Entry 2DTM (X-ray diffraction, 2.25 A resolution); this record covers chains L and H.

Chain L:
Protein: Immunoglobulin 6D9
Source organism: Mus musculus
Notes: fragment: fab fragment
UniProtKB: A2NHM3 (A2NHM3_MOUSE); the construct lacks a stretch of the UniProt sequence, so the offset changes along the chain: 1-27 = UniProt 1-27; 28-214 = UniProt 33-219
Chain sequence (219 residues; numbered 1 to 214 plus 5 insertion-coded residues; the number before each row is that of its first residue; a row labelled like 27A-27E holds insertion residues (27A, then the next letters in order)):
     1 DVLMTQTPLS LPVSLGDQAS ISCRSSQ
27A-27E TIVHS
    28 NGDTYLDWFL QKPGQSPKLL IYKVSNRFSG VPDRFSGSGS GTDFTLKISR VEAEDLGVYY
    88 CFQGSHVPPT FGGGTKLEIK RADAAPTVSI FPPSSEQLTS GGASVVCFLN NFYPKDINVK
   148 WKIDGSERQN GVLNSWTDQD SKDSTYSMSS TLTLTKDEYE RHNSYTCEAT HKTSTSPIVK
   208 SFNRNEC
Disordered / not traced: 214
Disulfides: Cys23-Cys88, Cys134-Cys194

Chain H:
Protein: Immunoglobulin 6D9
Source organism: Mus musculus
Notes: fragment: fab fragment
UniProtKB: P18527 (HVM56_MOUSE); the construct lacks a stretch of the UniProt sequence, so the offset changes along the chain: 1-52 = UniProt 1-52; 56-82 = UniProt 56-82; 83-94 = UniProt 86-97
Chain sequence (224 residues; each row starts with the number of its first residue; note: 2 numbers in that range are skipped by the numbering (no residue carries them; nothing is unmodelled there); a row labelled like 82A-82C holds insertion residues (82A, then the next letters in order)):
     1 EVKLVESGGG LVKPGGSLKL SCAASGFTFS NYAMSWVRQT PEKRLEWVVS IS
   52A S
    53 GG
    56 SIYYLDSVKG RFTVSRDNAR NILYLQM
82A-82C TSL
    83 RSEDTAMYFC ARVSHYD
99A-99C GSR
  100C D
100I-100K WYF
   101 DVWGAGTSVT VSSAKTTPPS VYPLAPGSAA QTNSMVTLGC LVKGYFPEPV TVTWNSGSLS
   161 SGVHTFPAVL QSDLYTLSSS VTVPSSTWPS ETVTCNVAHP ASSTKVDKKI VPRDC
Disordered / not traced: 99A-99C, 128-132
Disulfides: Cys22-Cys92, Cys140-Cys195

Interface between chain L and chain H:
Residue-residue contacts (63; chain L residue first):
  Tyr32(L) with Asp100C(H)
  Asp34(L) with Tyr100J(H)
  Phe36(L) with Phe100K(H); Trp103(H)
  Gln38(L) with Gln39(H), hydrogen bond
  Ser43(L) with Phe91(H); Trp103(H); Gly104(H), hydrogen bond (side chain-backbone)
  Pro44(L) with Leu45(H), hydrophobic; Trp103(H)
  Leu46(L) with Tyr100J(H), hydrophobic; Phe100K(H)
  Tyr49(L) with Tyr100J(H), hydrophobic
  Phe55(L) with Tyr100J(H); Asp101(H)
  Tyr87(L) with Gln39(H), hydrogen bond; Lys43(H), hydrogen bond (side chain-backbone); Leu45(H), hydrophobic
  Phe89(L) with Phe100K(H), hydrophobic
  Gly91(L) with Trp100I(H)
  Pro95(L) with Trp47(H), hydrophobic; Leu60(H), hydrophobic
  Pro96(L) with Trp47(H), hydrophobic
  Phe98(L) with Leu45(H)
  Ser116(L) with Thr137(H)
  Phe118(L) with Leu124(H); Ala125(H); Pro126(H); Thr137(H)
  Pro119(L) with Ala125(H)
  Ser121(L) with Tyr122(H); Pro123(H)
  Glu123(L) with Pro123(H); Lys208(H), salt bridge
  Gln124(L) with Tyr122(H)
  Ser127(L) with Tyr122(H)
  Ser131(L) with Leu141(H)
  Phe135(L) with Leu124(H), hydrophobic; Thr137(H); Leu138(H); Phe166(H), hydrophobic; Ser178(H); Ser179(H); Ser180(H)
  Asn137(L) with Thr137(H); His164(H), hydrogen bond; Phe166(H); Ser180(H), hydrogen bond
  Leu160(L) with Val169(H), hydrophobic; Gln171(H)
  Ser162(L) with Phe166(H); Pro167(H), hydrogen bond (side chain-backbone); Val169(H)
  Trp163(L) with Pro167(H)
  Thr164(L) with Phe166(H); Pro167(H)
  Ser174(L) with His164(H); Phe166(H)
  Met175(L) with Phe166(H)
  Ser176(L) with Phe166(H); Ser178(H)
  Glu213(L) with Asp214(H); Cys215(H)
Other interface residues (no listed pair), chain L (37 interface residues in all): Lys50, Ile117, Val133, Asn138
Other interface residues (no listed pair), chain H (37 interface residues in all): Val37, Val121, Gly127, Gly139, Thr165

In short:
Chain L and chain H each contribute 37 residues to their interface, with 7 hydrogen bonds and 1 salt bridge.
Polar pairs include Glu123(L)-Lys208(H), Gln38(L)-Gln39(H) and Ser43(L)-Gly104(H).
Chain L is Immunoglobulin 6D9 and chain H is Immunoglobulin 6D9, both from Mus musculus; the structure,
Thermodynamic and structural analyses of hydrolytic mechanism by catalytic antibodies, was determined by X-ray
diffraction (same publication as 2DQT and 2DQU).
